Entry 8PIL (electron microscopy, 3.20 A resolution); this record covers chains J and R of the 10 polymer chains in the assembly.

# Chain J
Protein: DNA-directed RNA polymerase subunit beta'
Organism: Escherichia coli
Notes: EC 2.7.7.6
UniProtKB: P0A8T7 (RPOC_ECOLI); residue numbers follow UniProt; this construct covers 2-1407
Sequence (1416 residues; each row starts with the number of its first residue):
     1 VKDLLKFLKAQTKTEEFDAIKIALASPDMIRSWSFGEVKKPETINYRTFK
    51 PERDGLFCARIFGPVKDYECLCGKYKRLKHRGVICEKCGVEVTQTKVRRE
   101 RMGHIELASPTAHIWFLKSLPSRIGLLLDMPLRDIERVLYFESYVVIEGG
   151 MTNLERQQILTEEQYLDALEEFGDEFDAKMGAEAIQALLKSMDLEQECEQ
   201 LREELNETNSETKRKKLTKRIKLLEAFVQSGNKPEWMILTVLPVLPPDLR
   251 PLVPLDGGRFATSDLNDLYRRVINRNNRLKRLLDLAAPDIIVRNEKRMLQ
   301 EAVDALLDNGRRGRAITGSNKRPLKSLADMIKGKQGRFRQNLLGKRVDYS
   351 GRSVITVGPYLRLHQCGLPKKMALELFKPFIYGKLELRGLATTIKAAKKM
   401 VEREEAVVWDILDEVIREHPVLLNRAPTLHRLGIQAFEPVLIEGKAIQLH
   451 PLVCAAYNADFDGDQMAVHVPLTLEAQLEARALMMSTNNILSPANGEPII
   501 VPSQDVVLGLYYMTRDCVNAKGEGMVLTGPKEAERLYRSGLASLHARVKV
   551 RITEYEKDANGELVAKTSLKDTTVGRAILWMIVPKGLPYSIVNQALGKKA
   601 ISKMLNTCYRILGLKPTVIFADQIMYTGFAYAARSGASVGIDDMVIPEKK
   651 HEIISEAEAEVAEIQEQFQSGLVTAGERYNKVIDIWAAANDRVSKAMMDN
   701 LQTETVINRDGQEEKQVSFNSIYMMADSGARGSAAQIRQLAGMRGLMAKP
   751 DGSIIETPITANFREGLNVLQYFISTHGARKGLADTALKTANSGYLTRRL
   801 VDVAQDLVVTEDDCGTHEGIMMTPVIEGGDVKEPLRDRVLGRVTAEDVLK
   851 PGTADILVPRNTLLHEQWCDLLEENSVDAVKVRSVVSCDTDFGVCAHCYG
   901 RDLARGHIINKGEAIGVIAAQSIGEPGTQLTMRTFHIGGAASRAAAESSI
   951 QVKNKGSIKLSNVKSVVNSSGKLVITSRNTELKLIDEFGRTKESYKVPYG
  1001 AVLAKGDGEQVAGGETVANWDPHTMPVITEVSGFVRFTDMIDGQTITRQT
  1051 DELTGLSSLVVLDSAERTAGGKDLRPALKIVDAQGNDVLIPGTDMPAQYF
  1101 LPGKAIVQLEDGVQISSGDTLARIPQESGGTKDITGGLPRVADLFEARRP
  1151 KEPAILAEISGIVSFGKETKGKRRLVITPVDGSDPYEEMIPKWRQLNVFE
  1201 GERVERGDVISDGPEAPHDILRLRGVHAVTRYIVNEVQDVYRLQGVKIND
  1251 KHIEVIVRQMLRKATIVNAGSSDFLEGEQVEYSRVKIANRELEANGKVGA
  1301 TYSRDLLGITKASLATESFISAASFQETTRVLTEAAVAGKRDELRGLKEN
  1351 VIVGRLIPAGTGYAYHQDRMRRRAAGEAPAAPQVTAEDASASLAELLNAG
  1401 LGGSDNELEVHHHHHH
Not modelled in the structure: 1-15, 936-946, 1127-1133, 1376-1416
Differences from the reference sequence: expression tag (1, 1408-1416)
Ion coordination: Zn2+ site 1: Cys70, Cys72, Cys85, Cys88; Mg2+: Asp460, Asp462, Asp464 (shared with G16(R), U17(R) of chain R); Zn2+ site 2: Cys814, Cys888, Cys895, Cys898
Swiss-Prot annotation at these positions:
  - binding site (Zn(2+)): Cys70, Cys72, Cys85, Cys88, Cys814, Cys888, Cys895, Cys898
  - binding site (Mg(2+)): Asp460, Asp462, Asp464
  - modified residue: Lys983 (N6-acetyllysine)
  - mutagenesis: Gln504 (Q504P: Resistant to antibiotics salinamide A and B), Asn690 (N690D: Resistant to antibiotics salinamide A and B), Met697 (M697V: Resistant to antibiotics salinamide A and B), Ala735 (A735T: Resistant to antibiotics salinamide A and B), Arg738 (R738C/H/P/S: Resistant to antibiotics salinamide A and B), Ala748 (A748E: Resistant to antibiotics salinamide A and B), Pro758 (P758S/T: Resistant to antibiotics salinamide A and B), Phe763 (F763C: Resistant to antibiotics salinamide A and B), Ser775 (S775A: Resistant to antibiotics salinamide A and B), Ala779 (A779T/V: Resistant to antibiotics salinamide A and B), Arg780 (R780C: Resistant to antibiotics salinamide A and B), Gly782 (G782A/C: Resistant to antibiotics salinamide A and B), 1 further mutagenesis entry in UniProt

# Chain R
Molecule: 17-nt RNA strand
Sequence (17 nucleotides; row label = number of the first residue in the row):
     1 UUCUUUGGCGGUAGCGU
Not modelled in the structure: 1-5
Ion coordination: Mg2+: G16, U17 (shared with Asp460(J), Asp462(J), Asp464(J) of chain J)

# Interface between chain J and chain R
Contacting residue pairs - 15 pairs, chain J then chain R:
  Val253(J) - G7(R)  base contact
  Leu255(J) - G7(R)  base contact
  Asp256(J) - U6(R)  phosphate contact
  Ala261(J) - G7(R)  base contact
  Arg322(J) - G10(R)  hydrogen bond to the sugar
  Arg425(J) - G16(R)  hydrogen bond to the sugar
  Arg425(J) - U17(R)  hydrogen bond to the sugar
  Ala426(J) - G16(R)  base contact
  Pro427(J) - G16(R)  base contact
  Pro427(J) - U17(R)  base contact
  Asp460(J) - U17(R)  phosphate contact
  Asp462(J) - G16(R)  phosphate contact
  Asp462(J) - U17(R)  phosphate contact
  Asp464(J) - G16(R)  hydrogen bond to the sugar
  Asp464(J) - U17(R)  phosphate contact
Interface residues without a listed pair, chain J (14 interface residues in all): Pro254, Asn458, Thr790

# In short
14 residues of chain J and 5 residues of chain R are in contact; the contacts include 4 hydrogen bonds. Among
the polar pairs are Arg322(J)-G10(R), Arg425(J)-G16(R) and Arg425(J)-U17(R). From UniProt: 8 Zn2+-binding
residues, 3 Mg2+-binding residues and 13 mutagenesis sites on chain J.
Chain J is DNA-directed RNA polymerase subunit beta' (Escherichia coli) and chain R is a 17-nt RNA strand; the
structure, E. coli transcription complex paused at ops site and bound to RfaH and NusA, was determined by
electron microscopy together with 8PEN, 8PFG, 8PFJ, 8PH9, 8PHK, 8PIB, 8PID and 8PIM from the same study.
